5ICP - chains A and B; structure by X-ray diffraction, 2.18 A resolution.

== Chain A ==
Protein: Cyclin-dependent kinase 8
Organism: Homo sapiens
Notes: EC 2.7.11.22, 2.7.11.23; fragment: kinase domain, residues 1-362
UniProt: P49336 (CDK8_HUMAN); residues 1-362 here = UniProt positions 1-362
Chain sequence (364 residues; each row starts with the number of its first residue; numbers below 1 keep their minus sign (Asp-1 is residue -1)):
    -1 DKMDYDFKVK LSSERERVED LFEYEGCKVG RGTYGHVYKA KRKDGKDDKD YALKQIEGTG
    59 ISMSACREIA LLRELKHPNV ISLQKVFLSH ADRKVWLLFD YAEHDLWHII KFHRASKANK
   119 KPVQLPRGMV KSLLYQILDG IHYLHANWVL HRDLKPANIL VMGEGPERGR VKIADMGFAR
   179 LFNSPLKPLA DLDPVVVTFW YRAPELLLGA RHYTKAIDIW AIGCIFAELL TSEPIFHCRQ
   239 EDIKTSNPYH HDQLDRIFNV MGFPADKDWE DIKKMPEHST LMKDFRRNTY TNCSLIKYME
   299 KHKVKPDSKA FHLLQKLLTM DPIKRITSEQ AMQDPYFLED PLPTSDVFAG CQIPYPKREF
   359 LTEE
Unresolved in the structure: -1 to 0, 116-122, 186-193, 240-243
Differences from the reference sequence: expression tag (-1 to 0)
Residues lining bound ligands: 69Z ([(2S)-2-(4-chlorophenyl)pyrrolidin-1-yl](5-methylimidazo[5,1-b][1,3,4]thiadiazol-2-yl)methanone): Val27, Gly28, Tyr32, Val35, Ala50, Lys52, Ile79, Phe97, Asp98, Tyr99, Ala100, Asp103, Ala155, Asn156, Leu158, Asp173, Arg356
What the authors report for this chain:
  - binding site for 69Z: Val27, Tyr32, Val35, Lys52, Phe97, Ala100, Leu158, Asp173, Arg356
  - conformationally variable residues: Lys52, Asp173

== Chain B ==
Protein: Cyclin-C
Organism: Homo sapiens
UniProt: P24863 (CCNC_HUMAN); numbering as in UniProt (aligned over 1-264)
Chain sequence (267 residues; each row starts with the number of its first residue; numbers below 1 keep their minus sign (Asp-2 is residue -2)):
    -2 DKAMAGNFWQ SSHYLQWILD KQDLLKERQK DLKFLSEEEY WKLQIFFTNV IQALGEHLKL
    58 RQQVIATATV YFKRFYARYS LKSIDPVLMA PTCVFLASKV EEFGVVSNTR LIAAATSVLK
   118 TRFSYAFPKE FPYRMNHILE CEFYLLELMD CCLIVYHPYR PLLQYVQDMG QEDMLLPLAW
   178 RIVNDTYRTD LCLLYPPFMI ALACLHVACV VQQKDARQWF AELSVDMEKI LEIIRVILKL
   238 YEQWKNFDER KEMATILSKM PKPKPPP
Differences from the reference sequence: expression tag (-2 to 0)

== Interface between chain A and chain B ==
Contacting residue pairs (79):
  Met1(A) - Ser80(B)
  Met1(A) - Ile81(B)  hydrophobic
  Met1(A) - Tyr141(B)  hydrophobic
  Met1(A) - Pro260(B)
  Met1(A) - Lys261(B)
  Asp2(A) - Lys79(B)
  Asp2(A) - Ser80(B)  hydrogen bond (backbone-backbone)
  Asp2(A) - Pro260(B)
  Asp2(A) - Lys261(B)  hydrogen bond (side chain-backbone)
  Tyr3(A) - Lys261(B)  hydrogen bond (backbone-backbone)
  Tyr3(A) - Pro262(B)
  Asp4(A) - Lys261(B)  salt bridge
  Phe5(A) - Tyr76(B)  hydrophobic
  Phe5(A) - Ser80(B)
  Phe5(A) - Leu145(B)  hydrophobic
  Lys6(A) - Tyr141(B)
  Leu9(A) - Tyr141(B)  hydrophobic
  Leu9(A) - Leu145(B)  hydrophobic
  Arg13(A) - Tyr141(B)
  Arg13(A) - Glu144(B)  salt bridge
  Gly58(A) - Phe140(B)
  Ile59(A) - Lys96(B)  hydrogen bond (backbone-side chain)
  Ile59(A) - Glu139(B)
  Ile59(A) - Phe140(B)  hydrophobic
  Ile59(A) - Leu143(B)  hydrophobic
  Met61(A) - Lys96(B)
  Met61(A) - Glu98(B)
  Met61(A) - Glu99(B)
  Met61(A) - Val102(B)  hydrophobic
  Cys64(A) - Leu93(B)  hydrophobic
  Cys64(A) - Lys96(B)
  Cys64(A) - Val97(B)  hydrophobic
  Cys64(A) - Leu150(B)
  Arg65(A) - Asp-2(B)  salt bridge
  Arg65(A) - Lys96(B)
  Arg65(A) - Val97(B)  hydrogen bond (side chain-backbone)
  Arg65(A) - Glu98(B)
  Arg65(A) - Glu99(B)  salt bridge
  Ile67(A) - Cys148(B)  hydrophobic
  Ala68(A) - Leu150(B)  hydrophobic
  Ala68(A) - Ile151(B)
  Arg71(A) - Gln13(B)  hydrogen bond
  Arg71(A) - Asp147(B)  salt bridge
  Arg71(A) - Cys148(B)
  Arg71(A) - Cys149(B)
  Glu72(A) - Met1(B)
  Glu72(A) - Ser8(B)
  Glu72(A) - Ser9(B)  hydrogen bond
  Glu72(A) - Ile151(B)
  Leu73(A) - Met1(B)  hydrophobic
  Val84(A) - Cys148(B)  hydrophobic
  Leu86(A) - Phe140(B)
  Leu86(A) - Glu144(B)
  Ser87(A) - Phe140(B)
  His88(A) - Glu137(B)
  His88(A) - Phe140(B)
  His88(A) - Tyr141(B)
  His88(A) - Glu144(B)  salt bridge
  Arg91(A) - Leu136(B)  hydrogen bond (side chain-backbone)
  Arg91(A) - Glu137(B)
  Arg91(A) - Glu139(B)  salt bridge
  Arg91(A) - Phe140(B)
  Asn145(A) - Lys-1(B)
  Asn145(A) - Ala0(B)
  Asn145(A) - Met1(B)  hydrogen bond (backbone-backbone)
  Asn145(A) - Asn4(B)
  Trp146(A) - Lys-1(B)
  Trp146(A) - Ala0(B)
  Arg150(A) - Glu99(B)  salt bridge
  Phe176(A) - Glu99(B)
  Ala177(A) - Glu99(B)
  Arg178(A) - Glu99(B)  hydrogen bond (backbone-side chain)
  Leu179(A) - Glu99(B)
  Leu179(A) - Val102(B)  hydrophobic
  Phe180(A) - Glu99(B)  hydrogen bond (backbone-backbone)
  Phe180(A) - Phe100(B)
  Phe180(A) - Gly101(B)
  Asn181(A) - Glu99(B)
  Asn181(A) - Phe100(B)
Interface residues without a listed pair, chain A (36 interface residues in all): Leu69, Lys92, Val93, Val147
Interface residues without a listed pair, chain B (40 interface residues in all): Ala2, Phe72, Pro263, Pro264

== In short ==
36 residues of chain A and 40 residues of chain B are in contact, with 11 hydrogen bonds and 8 salt bridges.
Polar contacts include Asp4(A)-Lys261(B), Arg13(A)-Glu144(B) and Arg65(A)-Asp-2(B). Bound to chain A: compound
69Z. From the paper: a binding site for 69Z at Val27(A), Tyr32(A) and Val35(A) among others; conformational
variability at Lys52(A) and Asp173(A).
Chain A is Cyclin-dependent kinase 8 and chain B is Cyclin-C, both from Homo sapiens; the structure, CDK8-CYCC
IN COMPLEX WITH
[(S)-2-(4-Chloro-phenyl)-pyrrolidin-1-yl]-(5-methyl-imidazo[5,1-b][1,3,4]thiadiazol-2-yl)-methanone, was
determined by X-ray diffraction (same publication as 5IDN and 5IDP).
